PDB entry 9B9Q | electron microscopy, 3.14 A resolution | chains A and B of the 6 polymer chains in the assembly

Chain A (and B):
Molecule: Type 1 encapsulin shell protein EncA
From: Myxococcus xanthus DK 1622
Notes: chain B of this document is another copy of the same molecule, construct and numbering; everything in this record applies to it too
Reference sequence: Q1D6H4 (ENCAP_MYXXD); aligned to UniProt positions 1-281 over residues 1-281 (the alignment contains insertions or deletions, so no single offset holds)
Amino-acid sequence (281 residues; each row starts with the number of its first residue):
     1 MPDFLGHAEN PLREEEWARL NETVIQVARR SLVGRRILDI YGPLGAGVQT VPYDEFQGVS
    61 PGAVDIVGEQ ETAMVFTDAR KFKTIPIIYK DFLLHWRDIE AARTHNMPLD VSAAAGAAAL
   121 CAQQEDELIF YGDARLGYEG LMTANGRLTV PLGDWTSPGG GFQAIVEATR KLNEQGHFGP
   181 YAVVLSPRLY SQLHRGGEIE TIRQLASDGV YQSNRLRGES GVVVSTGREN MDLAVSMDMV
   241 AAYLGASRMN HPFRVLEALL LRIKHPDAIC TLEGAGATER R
Unresolved in the structure: 1-2, 274-281 (chain B: 1, 274-281)
Sequence notes: engineered mutation Gly-196 (Ile in Q1D6H4), Gly-197 (Tyr in Q1D6H4)

Chain A / chain B interface:
Residue-residue contacts (7):
  Leu-93(A) with Glu-69(B)
  His-95(A) with Ile-66(B); Val-67(B), hydrogen bond (side chain-backbone)
  Arg-97(A) with Ile-66(B), hydrogen bond (side chain-backbone)
  Arg-248(A) with Glu-71(B), salt bridge
  Asn-250(A) with Val-67(B), hydrogen bond (side chain-backbone); Glu-69(B), hydrogen bond
Other interface residues (no listed pair), chain B (5 interface residues in all): Gly-68

In short:
The chain A/chain B interface involves 5 residues from each chain, with 4 hydrogen bonds and 1 salt bridge.
Among the polar pairs are Arg-248(A)/Glu-71(B), His-95(A)/Val-67(B) and Arg-97(A)/Ile-66(B).
Both chains are Type 1 encapsulin shell protein EncA (Myxococcus xanthus DK 1622). Entry 9B9Q (Cargo-loaded
Myxococcus xanthus EncA encapsulin engineered pore mutant with T=3 icosahedral symmetry) was determined by
electron microscopy together with 9BC8 and 9B9I from the same study.
